7LUN - chain A; structure by X-ray diffraction, 2.57 A resolution.

== Chain A ==
Name: Protein mono-ADP-ribosyltransferase PARP14
Source organism: Homo sapiens
Notes: EC 2.4.2.-
UniProt: Q460N5 (PAR14_HUMAN), isoform Q460N5-1; residues 1611-1801 here correspond to UniProt positions 1530-1720 (UniProt number = residue number - 81)
Amino-acid sequence (194 residues; each row starts with the number of its first residue):
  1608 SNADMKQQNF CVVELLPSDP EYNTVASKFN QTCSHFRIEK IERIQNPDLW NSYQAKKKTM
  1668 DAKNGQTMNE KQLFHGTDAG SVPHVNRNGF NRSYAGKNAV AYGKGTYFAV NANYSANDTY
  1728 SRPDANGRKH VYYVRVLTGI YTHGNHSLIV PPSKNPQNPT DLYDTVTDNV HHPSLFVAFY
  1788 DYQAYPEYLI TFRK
Not modelled in the structure: 1608-1615
Differences from the reference sequence: expression tag (1608-1610)
Small-molecule neighbours: YFG (7-(cyclopentylamino)-5-fluoro-2-{[(trans-4-hydroxycyclohexyl)sulfanyl]methyl}quinazolin-4(3H)-one): Phe1681, His1682, Gly1683, Thr1684, Asp1685, Ser1688, Tyr1701, Lys1704, Asn1705, Ala1706, Ala1708, Tyr1709, Tyr1714, Ala1716, Tyr1721, Ser1722, Thr1726, Tyr1727, Arg1729, Leu1782

== Summary ==
Ligands of chain A: compound YFG.
Chain A is Protein mono-ADP-ribosyltransferase PARP14 (Homo sapiens); the structure, Human PARP14 (ARTD8),
catalytic fragment in complex with RBN011980, was determined by X-ray diffraction together with 7L9Y from the
same study.
